PDB entry 8BEH | electron microscopy, 2.29 A resolution | chains L and n of the 13 polymer chains in the assembly

[Chain L]
Protein: NADH-ubiquinone oxidoreductase chain 5
Source organism: Arabidopsis thaliana
Notes: EC 7.1.1.2
UniProt: P29388 (NU5M_ARATH); numbering as in UniProt (aligned over 1-669)
Chain sequence (669 residues; numbered 1 to 669; the number before each row is that of its first residue):
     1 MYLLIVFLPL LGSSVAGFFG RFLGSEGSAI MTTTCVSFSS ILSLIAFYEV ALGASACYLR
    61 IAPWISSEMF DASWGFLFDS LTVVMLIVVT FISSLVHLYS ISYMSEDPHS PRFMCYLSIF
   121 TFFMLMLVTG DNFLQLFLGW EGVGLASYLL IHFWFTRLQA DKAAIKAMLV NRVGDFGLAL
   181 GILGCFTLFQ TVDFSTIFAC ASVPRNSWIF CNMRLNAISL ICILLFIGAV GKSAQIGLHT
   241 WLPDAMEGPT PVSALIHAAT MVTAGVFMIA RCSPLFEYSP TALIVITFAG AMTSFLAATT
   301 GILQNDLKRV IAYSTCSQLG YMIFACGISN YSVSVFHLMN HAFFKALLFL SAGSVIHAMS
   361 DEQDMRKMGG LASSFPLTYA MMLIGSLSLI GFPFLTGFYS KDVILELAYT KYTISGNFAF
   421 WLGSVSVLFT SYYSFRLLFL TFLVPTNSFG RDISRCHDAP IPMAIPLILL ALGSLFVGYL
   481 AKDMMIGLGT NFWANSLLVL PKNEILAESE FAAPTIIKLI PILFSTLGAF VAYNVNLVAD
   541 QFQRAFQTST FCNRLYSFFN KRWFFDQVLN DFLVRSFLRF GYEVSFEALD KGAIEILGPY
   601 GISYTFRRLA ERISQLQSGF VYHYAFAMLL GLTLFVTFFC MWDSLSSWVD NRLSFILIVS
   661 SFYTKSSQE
Unresolved in the structure: 590-669
Differences from the reference sequence: variant Phe91 (Ser in P29388), Phe288 (Ser in P29388), Leu537 (Pro in P29388)
Ligand contacts:
  - 1,2-diacyl-glycerol-3-sn-phosphate (3PH), molecule 1: Ile30, Thr33, Thr34, Ser37, Phe38, Ile41, Leu98, Ile101, Pro460, Ile461, Pro462, Ile465
  - 1,2-diacyl-glycerol-3-sn-phosphate (3PH), molecule 2: Phe295, Phe558, Phe559, Trp563
  - phosphatidylcholine (PC7; (7S)-4-hydroxy-N,N,N-trimethyl-9-oxo-7-[(palmitoyloxy)methyl]-3,5,8-trioxa-4-phosphahexacosan-1-aminium 4-oxide): Phe295, Ile302, Leu303, Val425, Leu428, Phe429, Tyr432, Val531, Val535, Asn536, Ala539, Phe542, Gln543, Phe546, Leu555, Tyr556, Phe559
  - phosphatidylglycerol (PGT; (1S)-2-{[{[(2R)-2,3-dihydroxypropyl]oxy}(hydroxy)phosphoryl]oxy}-1-[(palmitoyloxy)methyl]ethyl stearate): Leu10, Ser13, Ser14, Gly17, Phe18, His109, Arg112, Cys115, Tyr116, Ile119, Phe123, Leu145, Leu149, Phe155
  - phosphatidylethanolamine (PTY): Phe176, Phe210, Cys211, Leu215, Asn216, Ser219, Leu220, Ile223, Leu224, Phe226, Ile227, Ile236, Thr281, Val285, Ala289

[Chain n]
Protein: NADH dehydrogenase [ubiquinone] 1 beta subcomplex subunit 9
Source organism: Arabidopsis thaliana
UniProt: Q945M1 (NDUB9_ARATH); residues 1-117 here = UniProt positions 1-117
Chain sequence (117 residues; numbered 1 to 117; the number before each row is that of its first residue):
     1 MSGVSTAAYF ARRAAQKERV RILYRRALKD TLNWAVHRHI FYRDASDLRE KFNVNQDVED
    61 VDRIDKLIAH GEAEYNKWRH PDPYIVPWAP GGSKFCRNPT PPAGIEIVYN YGLEDNP
Unresolved in the structure: 1-6, 116-117
Ligand contacts:
  - S-dodecanoyl-4'-phosphopantetheine (8Q1; S-[2-({N-[(2R)-2-hydroxy-3,3-dimethyl-4-(phosphonooxy)butanoyl]-beta-alanyl}amino)ethyl] dodecanethioate): Arg13, Lys17, Val20, Arg21, Leu23, Ala27, Asp30, Leu48, Lys51, Phe52, Asn55, Gln56, Val58, Ile64, Leu67, Ile68, Gly71, Glu74, Tyr75, Trp78
  - phosphatidylcholine (PC7; (7S)-4-hydroxy-N,N,N-trimethyl-9-oxo-7-[(palmitoyloxy)methyl]-3,5,8-trioxa-4-phosphahexacosan-1-aminium 4-oxide): Trp34, Ala35, Val36, His37, Ile40
UniProt features mapped onto this chain:
  - modified residue: Ser2 (N-acetylserine)

[Chain L / chain n interface]
Contacting residue pairs (53; chain L residue first):
  Asp107(L) - Asn98(n)  hydrogen bond
  Pro108(L) - Asn98(n)
  Trp154(L) - Arg97(n)
  Trp154(L) - Asn98(n)
  Thr156(L) - Cys96(n)  hydrogen bond (side chain-backbone)
  Thr156(L) - Pro99(n)
  Arg157(L) - Gly92(n)  hydrogen bond (side chain-backbone)
  Arg157(L) - Ser93(n)  hydrogen bond (side chain-backbone)
  Arg157(L) - Phe95(n)  hydrogen bond (side chain-backbone)
  Arg157(L) - Cys96(n)
  Asn305(L) - Asp82(n)
  Asp361(L) - Pro87(n)
  Asp361(L) - Ser93(n)
  Asp361(L) - Lys94(n)  salt bridge
  Asp361(L) - Arg97(n)  salt bridge
  Glu362(L) - Tyr84(n)  hydrogen bond
  Glu362(L) - Pro87(n)
  Gln363(L) - Ser93(n)
  Asp364(L) - Tyr84(n)
  Arg366(L) - Asn33(n)
  Arg366(L) - Val36(n)
  Arg366(L) - His80(n)
  Arg366(L) - Asp82(n)  salt bridge
  Arg366(L) - Pro83(n)
  Arg366(L) - Tyr84(n)
  Lys367(L) - Leu32(n)
  Lys367(L) - Tyr84(n)
  Asn447(L) - Val36(n)
  Asn447(L) - His37(n)  hydrogen bond
  Asn447(L) - Arg38(n)  hydrogen bond (side chain-backbone)
  Phe449(L) - Tyr84(n)
  Asn536(L) - His37(n)  hydrogen bond (backbone-side chain)
  Ala539(L) - Ile40(n)
  Asp540(L) - Ile40(n)
  Gln543(L) - Trp34(n)
  Gln543(L) - Ala35(n)
  Gln543(L) - Ile40(n)
  Arg544(L) - Asp47(n)  salt bridge
  Phe546(L) - Trp34(n)  hydrophobic
  Phe546(L) - Trp78(n)
  Gln547(L) - Trp34(n)
  Gln547(L) - Trp78(n)
  Thr548(L) - Trp78(n)
  Ser549(L) - Trp78(n)
  Thr550(L) - Lys77(n)  hydrogen bond
  Thr550(L) - Trp78(n)
  Asn553(L) - Trp34(n)
  Asn553(L) - Trp78(n)
  Tyr556(L) - Trp34(n)  hydrophobic
  Tyr556(L) - His80(n)  hydrogen bond
  Tyr556(L) - Pro81(n)  hydrophobic
  Asn560(L) - Asp82(n)
  Lys561(L) - Pro81(n)  hydrogen bond (side chain-backbone)
Other interface residues (no listed pair), chain L (34 interface residues in all): Gln159, Leu440, Val444, Thr446, Arg451, Ser557
Other interface residues (no listed pair), chain n (30 interface residues in all): His39, Arg43, Asp44, Trp88, Gly91

[In short]
34 residues of chain L face 30 of chain n across their interface, with 12 hydrogen bonds and 4 salt bridges.
Polar contacts include Asp361(L)-Lys94(n), Asp361(L)-Arg97(n) and Arg366(L)-Asp82(n). Phosphatidylcholine is
bound between chain L and chain n. Chain L binds 1,2-diacyl-glycerol-3-sn-phosphate, phosphatidylglycerol and
phosphatidylethanolamine.
Here chain L is NADH-ubiquinone oxidoreductase chain 5 and chain n is NADH dehydrogenase [ubiquinone] 1 beta
subcomplex subunit 9, both from Arabidopsis thaliana. Entry 8BEH (Cryo-EM structure of the Arabidopsis
thaliana I+III2 supercomplex (CI membrane tip)) was determined by electron microscopy, deposited together with
8BED, 8BEE, 8BEF, 8BEL, 8BEP, 8BPX, 8BQ5 and 8BQ6.
